Entry 8UBD (electron microscopy, 3.05 A resolution); this record covers chains F and I of the 9 polymer chains in the assembly.

# Chain F
Protein: Avd
From: Bordetella phage BPP-1
UniProt: chimeric construct of Q775D7, Q9FA38: residues 1-124 from Q775D7 (Q775D7_BPBPP) positions 1-124 (same numbers); residues 125-290 from Q9FA38 positions 5-170 (UniProt number = residue number - 120)
Sequence (290 residues; row label = number of the first residue in the row):
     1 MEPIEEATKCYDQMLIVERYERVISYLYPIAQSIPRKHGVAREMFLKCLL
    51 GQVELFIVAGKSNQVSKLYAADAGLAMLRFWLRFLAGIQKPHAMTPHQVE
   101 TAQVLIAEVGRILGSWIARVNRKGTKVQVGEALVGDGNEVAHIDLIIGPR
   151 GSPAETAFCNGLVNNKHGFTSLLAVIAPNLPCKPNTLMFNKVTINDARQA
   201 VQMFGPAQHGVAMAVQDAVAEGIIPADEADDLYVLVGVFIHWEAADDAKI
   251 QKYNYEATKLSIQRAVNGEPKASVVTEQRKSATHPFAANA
Not modelled in the structure: 1-12, 124-290

# Chain I
Molecule: Diversity-generating retroelement (DGR) RNA Sp
Sequence (140 nucleotides; each row starts with the number of its first residue):
     1 CAUGGCUCUGCCAACGCUACGGCUUGGCGGGCUGGCCUUUCCUCAAUAGG
    51 UGGUCAGCCGGUUCUGUCCUGCUUCGGCGAACACGUUACACGGUUCGGCA
   101 AAACGUCGAUUACUGAAAAUGGAAAGGCGGGGCCGACUUC
Not modelled in the structure: 1-2, 34-46, 58, 140

# Interface between chain F and chain I
Contacting residue pairs (12):
  Gln32(F) with G4(I), base contact
  Ser33(F) with G4(I), base contact
  Arg36(F) with G5(I), salt bridge to the phosphate; G26(I), salt bridge to the phosphate; G27(I), salt bridge to the phosphate
  Lys37(F) with C15(I), hydrogen bond to the base; U25(I), sugar contact; G26(I), hydrogen bond to the phosphate
  Arg42(F) with G4(I), hydrogen bond to the base; G5(I), salt bridge to the phosphate
  Leu46(F) with G4(I), base contact
  Lys90(F) with C15(I), sugar contact
Other interface residues (no listed pair), chain F (10 interface residues in all): Ala31, Ile34, Gln89

# In short
The interface between chain F and chain I involves 10 residues on one side and 6 on the other, with 3 hydrogen
bonds and 4 salt bridges. Polar pairs include Lys37(F)-C15(I), Arg42(F)-G4(I) and Lys37(F)-G26(I).
Here chain F is Avd (Bordetella phage BPP-1) and chain I is Diversity-generating retroelement (DGR) RNA Sp.
Entry 8UBD (Diversity-generating retroelement (DGR) ribonucleoprotein reverse transcriptase - Pre-active State
2) was determined by electron microscopy together with 8UB7, 8UB8, 8UB9, 8UBA, 8UBB, 8UBC, 8UBE and 8UBF from
the same study.
